PDB entry 8WC6 | electron microscopy, 3.20 A resolution | chains B and S of the 6 polymer chains in the assembly

Chain B:
Molecule: Guanine nucleotide-binding protein G(I)/G(S)/G(T) subunit beta-1
Organism: Homo sapiens
Reference sequence: P62873 (GBB1_HUMAN); residues 2-340 here = UniProt positions 2-340
Sequence (345 residues; numbered -4 to 340; the number before each row is that of its first residue; numbers below 1 keep their minus sign (Met-4 is residue -4)):
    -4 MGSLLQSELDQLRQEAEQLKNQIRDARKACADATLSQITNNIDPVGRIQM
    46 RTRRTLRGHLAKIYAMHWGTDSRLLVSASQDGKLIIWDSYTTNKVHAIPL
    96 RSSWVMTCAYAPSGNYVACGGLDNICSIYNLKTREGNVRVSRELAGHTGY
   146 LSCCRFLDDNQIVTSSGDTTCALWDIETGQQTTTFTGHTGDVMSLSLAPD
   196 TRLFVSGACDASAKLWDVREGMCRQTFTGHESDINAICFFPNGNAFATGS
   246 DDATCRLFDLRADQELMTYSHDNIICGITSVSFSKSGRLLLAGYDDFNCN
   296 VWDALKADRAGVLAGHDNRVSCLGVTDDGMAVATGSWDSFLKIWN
Not modelled in the structure: -4 to 3, 310
Sequence notes: initiating methionine (-4); expression tag (-3 to 1)
UniProt features mapped onto this chain:
  - modified residue: Ser2 (N-acetylserine), His266 (Phosphohistidine)
  - natural variant: Leu30 (L30F: In MRD42; uncertain significance), Arg52 (R52G: In MRD42), Gly64 (G64V: In MRD42), Asp76 (D76E: In MRD42; D76G: In MRD42), Gly77 (G77S: In MRD42), Lys78 (K78R: In MRD42), Ile80 (I80N: In MRD42; I80T: In MRD42), His91 (H91R: In MRD42; uncertain significance), Ala92 (A92T: In MRD42), Pro94 (P94S: In MRD42), Leu95 (L95P: In MRD42), Arg96 (R96L: In MRD42), 5 further natural variant entries in UniProt

Chain S:
Molecule: scFv16
Organism: synthetic construct
Notes: antibody fragment or engineered binder
Sequence (285 residues; each row starts with the number of its first residue; note: 13 numbers in that range are skipped by the numbering (no residue carries them; nothing is unmodelled there); a row labelled like 121A-121N holds insertion residues (121A, then the next letters in order); numbers below 1 keep their minus sign (Met-36 is residue -36)):
   -36 MLLVNQSHQGFNKEHTSKMVSAIVLYVLLAAAAHSAFAVQLVESGGGLVQ
    14 PGGSRKLSCSASGFAFSSFGMHWVRQAPEKGLEWVAYISSGSGTIYYADT
    64 VKGRFTISRDDPKNTLFLQMTSLRSEDTAMYYCVRSIYYYGSSPFDFWGQ
   114 GTTLTVSA
121A-121N GGGGSGGGGSGGGG
   135 SADIVMTQATSSVPVTPGESVSISCRSSKSLLHSNGNTYLYWFLQRPGQS
   185 PQLLIYRMSNLASGVPDRFSGSGSGTAFTLTISRLEAEDVGVYYCMQHLE
   235 YPLTFGAGTKLEL
Not modelled in the structure: -36 to 1, 121A-121N, 247
Disulfides: Cys22-Cys96, Cys159-Cys229

Chain B / chain S interface:
Pairs across the interface (8; chain B residue first):
  Arg68(B) - Tyr103(S)
  Leu69(B) - Tyr103(S)  hydrophobic
  Val90(B) - Tyr102(S)  hydrophobic
  Arg129(B) - Arg98(S)
  Arg129(B) - Asp109(S)  salt bridge
  Glu130(B) - Gly26(S)
  Glu130(B) - Phe27(S)
  Gly131(B) - Phe32(S)
Also at the interface, not in a pair above, chain B (8 interface residues in all): Asp83, His91
Also at the interface, not in a pair above, chain S (11 interface residues in all): Val2, Ala28, Ser31, Phe110

Summary:
Chain B and chain S form an interface of 8 and 11 residues respectively; the contacts include 1 salt bridge.
Its one salt-bridged contact is Arg129(B)-Asp109(S).
Chain B is Guanine nucleotide-binding protein G(I)/G(S)/G(T) subunit beta-1 (Homo sapiens) and chain S is
scFv16 (synthetic construct); the structure, Cryo-EM structure of the PEA-bound mTAAR1-Gs complex, was
determined by electron microscopy, deposited together with 8WC3, 8WC4, 8WC5, 8WC7, 8WC8, 8WC9, 8WCA and 8WCB.
